6WXF - chains 1 and m of the 39 polymer chains in the assembly; structure by electron microscopy, 4.30 A resolution (low resolution: residue-level contacts below are approximate; hydrogen-bond / salt-bridge calls are withheld).

# Chain 1
Protein: Outer capsid protein VP4
Source organism: Rotavirus A (strain RVA/Monkey/United States/RRV/1975/G3P5B[3])
UniProtKB: G0YZG6 (G0YZG6_ROTRH); residue numbers follow UniProt; this construct covers 1-776
Sequence (776 residues; row label = number of the first residue in the row):
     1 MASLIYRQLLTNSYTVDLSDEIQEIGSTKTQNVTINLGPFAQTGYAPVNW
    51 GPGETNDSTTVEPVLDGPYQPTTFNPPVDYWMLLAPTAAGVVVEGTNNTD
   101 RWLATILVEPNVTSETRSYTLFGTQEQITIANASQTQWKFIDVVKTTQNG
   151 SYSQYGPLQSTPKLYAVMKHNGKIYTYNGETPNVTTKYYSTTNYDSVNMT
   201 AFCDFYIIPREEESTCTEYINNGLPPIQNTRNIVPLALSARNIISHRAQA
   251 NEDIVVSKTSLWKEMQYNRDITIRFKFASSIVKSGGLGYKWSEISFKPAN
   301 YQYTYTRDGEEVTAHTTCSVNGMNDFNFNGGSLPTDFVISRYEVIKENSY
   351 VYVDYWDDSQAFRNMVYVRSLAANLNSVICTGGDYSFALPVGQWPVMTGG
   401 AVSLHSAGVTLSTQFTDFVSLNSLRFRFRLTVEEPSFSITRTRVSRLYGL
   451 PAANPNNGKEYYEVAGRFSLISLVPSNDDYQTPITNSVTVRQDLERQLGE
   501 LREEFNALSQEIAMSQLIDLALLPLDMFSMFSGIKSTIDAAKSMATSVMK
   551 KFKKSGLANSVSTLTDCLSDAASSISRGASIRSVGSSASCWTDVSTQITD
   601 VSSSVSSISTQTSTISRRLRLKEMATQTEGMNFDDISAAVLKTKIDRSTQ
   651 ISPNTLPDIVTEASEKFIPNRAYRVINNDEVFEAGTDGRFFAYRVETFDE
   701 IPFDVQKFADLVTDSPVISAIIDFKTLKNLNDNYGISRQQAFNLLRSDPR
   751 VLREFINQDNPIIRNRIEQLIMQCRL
Disordered / not traced: 1, 17-259, 483-493, 597-606
Construct notes: engineered mutation Cys567 (Ser in G0YZG6), Cys590 (Ala in G0YZG6)
Cystine bridges: Cys567-Cys590

# Chain m
Protein: Outer capsid glycoprotein VP7
Source organism: Rotavirus A (strain RVA/Monkey/United States/RRV/1975/G3P5B[3])
UniProtKB: P12476 (VP7_ROTRH); residue numbers follow UniProt; this construct covers 1-326
Sequence (326 residues; row label = number of the first residue in the row):
     1 MYGIEYTTVLTFLISLILLNYILKSLTRMMDFIIYRFLFIVVILSPLLKA
    51 QNYGINLPITGSMDTAYANSTQEETFLTSTLCLYYPTEAATEINDNSWKD
   101 TLSQLFLTKGWPTGSVYFKEYTDIASFSVDPQLYCDYNVVLMKYDATLQL
   151 DMSELADLILNEWLCNPMDITLYYYQQTDEANKWISMGSSCTIKVCPLNT
   201 QTLGIGCLTTDTATFEEVATAEKLVITDVVDGVNHKLDVTTATCTIRNCK
   251 KLGPRENVAVIQVGGSDVLDITADPTTAPQTERMMRINWKKWWQVFYTVV
   301 DYVNQIIQAMSKRSRSLNSAAFYYRI
Disordered / not traced: 1-54
Cystine bridges: Cys82-Cys135, Cys165-Cys249, Cys191-Cys244, Cys196-Cys207
Glycans and other covalent adducts: N-acetylglucosamine (NAG) linked to Asn69
Metal / ion sites: Ca2+ site 1: Asp95 (shared with 2 residues of chain o); Ca2+ site 2: Asp151, Glu154, Glu222, Leu224; Ca2+ site 3: Gln177, Asp228, Val229, Asp231 (shared with 1 residue of chain n); Ca2+ site 4: Gly206, Thr214 (shared with 1 residue of chain n); Ca2+ site 5: Asp301 (shared with 3 residues of chain o)

# Interface between chain 1 and chain m
Residue-residue contacts (22):
  Gln266(1) - Gln201(m)
  Asn268(1) - Thr202(m)
  Asp308(1) - Leu172(m)
  Ser370(1) - Gln201(m)
  Ala372(1) - Leu203(m)
  Asn374(1) - Leu203(m)
  Asn374(1) - Gly204(m)
  Asn374(1) - Leu208(m)
  Asn374(1) - Thr209(m)
  Asn374(1) - Thr210(m)
  Leu375(1) - Leu208(m)
  Leu375(1) - Thr210(m)
  Asn376(1) - Leu208(m)
  Asn376(1) - Thr210(m)
  Asn376(1) - Asp211(m)
  Ser377(1) - Asp211(m)
  Ala465(1) - Thr210(m)
  Gly466(1) - Thr210(m)
  Arg467(1) - Tyr174(m)
  Arg467(1) - Thr202(m)
  Ser469(1) - Gln201(m)
  Ser469(1) - Thr202(m)
Also at the interface, not in a pair above, chain 1 (15 interface residues in all): Asp270, Ala373
Also at the interface, not in a pair above, chain m (11 interface residues in all): Thr200

# Summary
Chain 1 and chain m form an interface of 15 and 11 residues respectively. Covalently linked
N-acetylglucosamine: at Asn69(m). Asp151(m), Glu154(m), Glu222(m) and Leu224(m) form the Ca2+ site 2.
Gln177(m), Asp228(m), Val229(m) and Asp231(m) form the Ca2+ site 3.
Here chain 1 is Outer capsid protein VP4 and chain m is Outer capsid glycoprotein VP7, both from Rotavirus A
(strain RVA/Monkey/United States/RRV/1975/G3P5B[3]). Entry 6WXF (Cryo-EM reconstruction of VP5*/VP8* assembly
from rhesus rotavirus particles - Intermediate conformation) was determined by electron microscopy (same
publication as 6WXE and 6WXG).
